Entry 7FL4 (X-ray diffraction, 1.51 A resolution); this record covers chains A and B.

== Chain A ==
Protein: Pre-mRNA-splicing factor 8
From: Saccharomyces cerevisiae S288C
UniProt: P33334 (PRP8_YEAST); numbering as in UniProt (aligned over 1836-2090)
Amino-acid sequence (258 residues; numbered 1833 to 2090; the number before each row is that of its first residue):
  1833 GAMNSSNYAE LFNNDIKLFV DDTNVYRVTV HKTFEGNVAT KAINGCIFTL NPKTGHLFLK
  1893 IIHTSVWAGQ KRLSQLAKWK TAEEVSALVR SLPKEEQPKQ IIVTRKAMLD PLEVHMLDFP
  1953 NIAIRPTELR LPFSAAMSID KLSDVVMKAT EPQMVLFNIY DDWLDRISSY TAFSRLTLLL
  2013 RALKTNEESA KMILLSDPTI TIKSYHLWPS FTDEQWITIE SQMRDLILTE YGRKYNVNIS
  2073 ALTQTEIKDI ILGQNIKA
Not modelled in the structure: 2070-2090
Differences from the reference sequence: expression tag (1833-1835)

== Chain B ==
Protein: A1 cistron-splicing factor AAR2
From: Saccharomyces cerevisiae S288C
UniProt: P32357 (AAR2_YEAST); aligned to UniProt positions 1-317 over residues 1-317
Amino-acid sequence (308 residues; numbered -3 to 317; 13 numbers in that range are skipped by the numbering (no residue carries them; nothing is unmodelled there); the number before each row is that of its first residue; numbers below 1 keep their minus sign (Gly-3 is residue -3)):
    -3 GAMAMNTVPF TSAPIEVTIG IDQYSFNVKE NQPFHGIKDI PIGHVHVIHF QHADNSSMRY
    57 GYWFDCRMGN FYIQYDPKDG LYKMMEERDG AKFENIVHNF KERQMMVSYP KIDEDDTWYN
   117 LTEFVQMDKI RKIVRKDENQ FSYVDSSMTT VQENEL
   166 SSSSSDPAHS LNYTVINFKS REAIRPGHEM EDFLDKSYYL NTVMLQGIFK NSSNYFGELQ
   226 FAFLNAMFFG NYGSSLQWHA MIELICSSAT VPKHMLDKLD EILYYQIKTL PEQYSDILLN
   286 ERVWNICLYS SFQKNSLHNT EKIMENKYPE LL
Not modelled in the structure: -3 to 0, 166-169
Differences from the reference sequence: expression tag (-3 to 0); conflict Ser166 (Leu153 in P32357), Ser167 (Lys154 in P32357), Ser170 (Asp in P32357)
Residues lining bound ligands:
  - UZ8 ([2-(methylsulfanyl)pyridin-3-yl](pyrrolidin-1-yl)methanone), molecule 1: Arg55, Ala231, Gly235, Asn236, Tyr237, Ser240, Ile282, Leu283
  - UZ8, molecule 2: Thr146, Gln148, Glu149, Asn182, Leu241, Gln242, Ala245

== How chain A and chain B interact ==
Contacting residue pairs - 17 pairs, chain A then chain B:
  Gln1907(A) - Met195(B)
  Gln1907(A) - Leu199(B)
  Leu1908(A) - Met195(B)  hydrophobic
  Trp1911(A) - Glu194(B)
  Trp1911(A) - Met195(B)  hydrophobic
  Trp1911(A) - Phe198(B)  hydrophobic
  Asp1942(A) - Lys184(B)  salt bridge
  Asp1942(A) - Phe198(B)
  Glu1945(A) - Lys184(B)  salt bridge
  Val1946(A) - Ile189(B)  hydrophobic
  Val1946(A) - Glu194(B)
  Val1946(A) - Phe198(B)  hydrophobic
  His1947(A) - Glu194(B)  salt bridge
  Leu1949(A) - Lys184(B)
  Leu1949(A) - Ser185(B)
  Leu1949(A) - Arg186(B)
  Asp1950(A) - Arg186(B)  salt bridge

== Summary ==
9 residues of chain A and 8 residues of chain B are in contact; the contacts include 4 salt bridges. Among the
polar pairs are Asp1942(A)-Lys184(B), Glu1945(A)-Lys184(B) and His1947(A)-Glu194(B). Chain B binds compound
UZ8.
Here chain A is Pre-mRNA-splicing factor 8 and chain B is A1 cistron-splicing factor AAR2, both from
Saccharomyces cerevisiae S288C. Entry 7FL4 (PanDDA analysis group deposition -- Aar2/RNaseH in complex with
fragment P04H06 from the F2X-Universal Library) was determined by X-ray diffraction (same publication as 5ST0,
5ST1, 5ST2, 5ST3, 5ST4, 5ST5 and 248 further entries).
